Entry 1RM3 (X-ray diffraction, 2.20 A resolution); this record covers chains A and B.

== Chain A (and B) ==
Molecule: Glyceraldehyde 3-phosphate dehydrogenase A
Organism: Spinacia oleracea
Notes: EC 1.2.1.13; chain B of this document is another copy of the same molecule, construct and numbering; everything in this record applies to it too
UniProt: P19866 (G3PA_SPIOL); the construct lacks a stretch of the UniProt sequence and is renumbered around it, so the offset changes along the chain: 0-18 = UniProt 66-84; 19-34 = UniProt 87-102; 36-60 = UniProt 103-127; 61-122 = UniProt 129-190; 2 more segments
Sequence (337 residues; each row starts with the number of its first residue; note: 2 numbers in that range are skipped by the numbering (no residue carries them; nothing is unmodelled there); a row labelled like 18A-18B holds insertion residues (18A, then the next letters in order); numbering starts at 0):
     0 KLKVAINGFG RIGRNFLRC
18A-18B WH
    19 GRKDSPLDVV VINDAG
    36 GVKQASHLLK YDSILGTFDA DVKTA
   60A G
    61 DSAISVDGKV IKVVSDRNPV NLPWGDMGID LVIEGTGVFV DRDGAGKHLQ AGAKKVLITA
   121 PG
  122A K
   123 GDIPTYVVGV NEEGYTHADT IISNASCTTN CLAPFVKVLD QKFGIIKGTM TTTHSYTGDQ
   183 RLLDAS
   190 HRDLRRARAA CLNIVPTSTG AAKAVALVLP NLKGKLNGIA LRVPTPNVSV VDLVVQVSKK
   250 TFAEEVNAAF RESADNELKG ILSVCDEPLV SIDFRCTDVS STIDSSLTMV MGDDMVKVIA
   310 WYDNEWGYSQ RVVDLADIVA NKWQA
Not modelled in the structure: 334 (chain B: fully traced)
Differences from the reference sequence: engineered mutation Ala-33 (Thr101 in P19866)
Swiss-Prot annotation at these positions:
  - active site: Cys-149 (Nucleophile)
  - binding site (NADP(+)): Arg-10, Ile-11, Asp-32, Arg-77, Asn-313
  - binding site (D-glyceraldehyde 3-phosphate): Ser-148 to Thr-150, Thr-179, Arg-195, Thr-208, Gly-209, Arg-231
  - site: His-176 (Activates thiol group during catalysis)
Small-molecule neighbours: NADPH (NDP; NADPH dihydro-nicotinamide-adenine-dinucleotide phosphate): Asn-6, Gly-7, Phe-8, Gly-9, Arg-10, Ile-11, Asn-31, Asp-32, Ala-33, Gly-34, Asp-76, Arg-77, Gly-95, Thr-96, Gly-97, Val-98, Phe-99, Thr-119, Ala-120, Cys-149, Thr-179, Asn-313, Glu-314, Tyr-317

== Interface between chain A and chain B ==
Inter-chain disulfides: Cys-200(A)/Cys-200(B)
Pairs across the interface - 56 pairs, chain A then chain B:
  Arg-10(A) / Asp-186(B)
  Arg-13(A) / Asp-186(B)  hydrogen bond (side chain-backbone)
  Gln-39(A) / Ser-188(B)  hydrogen bond
  Gln-39(A) / His-190(B)  hydrogen bond (side chain-backbone)
  Gln-39(A) / Arg-191(B)
  Gln-39(A) / Leu-193(B)
  His-42(A) / Leu-193(B)
  Leu-43(A) / Ala-187(B)
  Leu-43(A) / Ser-188(B)
  Leu-43(A) / Arg-197(B)
  Tyr-46(A) / Asp-186(B)
  Tyr-46(A) / Arg-197(B)
  Asp-47(A) / Asp-186(B)
  Asp-47(A) / Arg-197(B)
  Ser-48(A) / Asp-186(B)  hydrogen bond
  Ser-48(A) / Arg-197(B)  hydrogen bond
  Ser-48(A) / Ala-198(B)
  Ser-48(A) / Asn-202(B)  hydrogen bond
  Ile-49(A) / Leu-185(B)  hydrophobic
  Tyr-178(A) / Leu-184(B)  hydrophobic
  Tyr-178(A) / Leu-185(B)  hydrophobic
  Tyr-178(A) / Cys-200(B)
  Tyr-178(A) / Leu-201(B)
  Thr-179(A) / Leu-184(B)
  Gln-182(A) / Leu-184(B)
  Leu-184(A) / Tyr-178(B)  hydrophobic
  Leu-184(A) / Thr-179(B)
  Leu-184(A) / Leu-184(B)  hydrophobic
  Leu-184(A) / Ala-199(B)  hydrophobic
  Leu-184(A) / Cys-200(B)  hydrophobic
  Leu-185(A) / Ile-49(B)  hydrophobic
  Leu-185(A) / Tyr-178(B)  hydrophobic
  Asp-186(A) / Arg-10(B)
  Asp-186(A) / Arg-13(B)  hydrogen bond (backbone-side chain)
  Asp-186(A) / Tyr-46(B)
  Asp-186(A) / Asp-47(B)
  Asp-186(A) / Ser-48(B)  hydrogen bond
  Ala-187(A) / Leu-43(B)
  Ser-188(A) / Asp-32(B)
  Ser-188(A) / Gln-39(B)  hydrogen bond
  Ser-188(A) / Leu-43(B)
  His-190(A) / Gln-39(B)  hydrogen bond (backbone-side chain)
  Arg-191(A) / Gln-39(B)
  Leu-193(A) / His-42(B)
  Arg-197(A) / Tyr-46(B)
  Arg-197(A) / Asp-47(B)
  Arg-197(A) / Ser-48(B)  hydrogen bond
  Ala-198(A) / Ser-48(B)
  Ala-199(A) / Leu-184(B)  hydrophobic
  Cys-200(A) / Leu-184(B)  hydrophobic
  Cys-200(A) / Cys-200(B)  disulfide
  Leu-201(A) / Tyr-178(B)
  Leu-201(A) / Pro-235(B)  hydrophobic
  Asn-202(A) / Ser-48(B)  hydrogen bond
  Pro-235(A) / Leu-185(B)  hydrophobic
  Pro-235(A) / Leu-201(B)  hydrophobic
Also at the interface, not in a pair above, chain A (33 interface residues in all): Asp-32, Gly-34, Gly-180, Arg-183, Ala-196, Glu-314
Also at the interface, not in a pair above, chain B (32 interface residues in all): Gly-34, Gly-180, Gln-182, Ala-196, Glu-314

== Summary ==
33 residues of chain A face 32 of chain B across their interface; the contacts include 1 disulfide bond and 12
hydrogen bonds. Among the polar pairs are Arg-13(A)/Asp-186(B), Gln-39(A)/Ser-188(B) and Gln-39(A)/His-190(B).
Chain A binds NADPH.
Chain A and chain B are both Glyceraldehyde 3-phosphate dehydrogenase A (Spinacia oleracea); the structure,
Crystal structure of mutant T33A of photosynthetic glyceraldehyde-3-phosphate dehydrogenase A4 isoform,
complexed with NADP, was determined by X-ray diffraction together with 1RM4 and 1RM5 from the same study.
